PDB entry 8HAM | electron microscopy, 4.50 A resolution (low resolution: residue-level contacts below are approximate; hydrogen-bond / salt-bridge calls are withheld) | chains F and J of the 11 polymer chains in the assembly

# Chain F
Name: Histone H4
Source organism: Homo sapiens
Amino-acid sequence (102 residues; each row starts with the number of its first residue):
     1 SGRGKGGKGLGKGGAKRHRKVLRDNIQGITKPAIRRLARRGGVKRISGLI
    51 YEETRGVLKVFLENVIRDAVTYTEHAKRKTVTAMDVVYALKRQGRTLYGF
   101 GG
Disordered / not traced: 1-18
Modified positions: Lys12 (N(6)-acetyllysine; ALY); Lys16 (N(6)-acetyllysine; ALY)

# Chain J
Molecule: 180-nt DNA strand
Source organism: Homo sapiens
Sequence (180 nucleotides; numbered 1 to 180; the number before each row is that of its first residue):
     1 ATCCGTCCGTTACCGCCATCAATATCCACCTGCAGATTCTACCAAAAGTG
    51 TATTTGGAAACTGCTCCATCAAAAGGCATGTTCAGCTGAATTCAGCTGAA
   101 CATGCCTTTTGATGGAGCAGTTTCCAAATACACTTTTGGTAGAATCTGCA
   151 GGTGGATATTGATGGCGGTAACGGACGGAT
Disordered / not traced: 1-6, 172-180

# How chain F and chain J interact
Pairs across the interface - 10 pairs, chain F then chain J:
  Arg19(F) with DA68(J); DT69(J)
  Thr30(F) with DA78(J); DT79(J)
  Pro32(F) with DA78(J)
  Arg36(F) with DA78(J)
  Arg45(F) with DG85(J); DT87(J)
  Lys77(F) with DA58(J)
  Thr80(F) with DC67(J)
Other interface residues (no listed pair), chain J (9 interface residues in all): DG88

# Overview
7 residues of chain F and 9 residues of chain J are in contact.
Chain F is Histone H4 and chain J is a 180-nt DNA strand, both from Homo sapiens; the structure, Cryo-EM
structure of the CBP catalytic core bound to the H4K12acK16ac nucleosome, class 2, was determined by electron
microscopy together with 8HAG, 8HAH, 8HAI, 8HAJ, 8HAK, 8HAL and 8HAN from the same study.
